5Y5Y - chains E and G of the 13 polymer chains in the assembly; structure by electron microscopy, 4.70 A resolution (low resolution: residue-level contacts below are approximate; hydrogen-bond / salt-bridge calls are withheld).

Chain E:
Molecule: V-type ATP synthase beta chain
Source organism: Thermus thermophilus HB8
Reference sequence: Q56404 (VATB_THET8); numbering as in UniProt (aligned over 1-478)
Sequence (478 residues; each row starts with the number of its first residue):
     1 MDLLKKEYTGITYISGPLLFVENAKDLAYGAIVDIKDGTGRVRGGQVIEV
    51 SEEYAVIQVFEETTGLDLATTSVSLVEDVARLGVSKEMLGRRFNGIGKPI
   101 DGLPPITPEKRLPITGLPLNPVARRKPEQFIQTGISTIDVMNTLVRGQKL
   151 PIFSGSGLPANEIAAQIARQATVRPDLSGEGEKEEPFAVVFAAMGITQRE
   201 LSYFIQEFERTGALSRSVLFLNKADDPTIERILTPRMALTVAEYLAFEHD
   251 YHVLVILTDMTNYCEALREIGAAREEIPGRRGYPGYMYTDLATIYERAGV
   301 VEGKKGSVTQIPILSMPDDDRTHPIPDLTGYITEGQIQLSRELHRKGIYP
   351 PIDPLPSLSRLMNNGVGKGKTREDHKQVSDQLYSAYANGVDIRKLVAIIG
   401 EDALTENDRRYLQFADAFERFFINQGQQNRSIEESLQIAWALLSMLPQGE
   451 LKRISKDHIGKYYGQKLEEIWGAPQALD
Unresolved in the structure: 1-4, 464-478

Chain G:
Molecule: V-type ATP synthase subunit D
Source organism: Thermus thermophilus HB8
Reference sequence: O87880 (VATD_THET8); residues 1-223 here = UniProt positions 1-223
Sequence (223 residues; row label = number of the first residue in the row):
     1 MSQVSPTRMNLLQRRGQLRLAQKGVDLLKKKRDALVAEFFGLVREAMEAR
    51 KALDQAAKEAYAALLLAQAFDGPEVVAGAALGVPPLEGVEAEVENVWGSK
   101 VPRLKATFPDGALLSPVGTPAYTLEASRAFRRYAEALIRVANTETRLKKI
   151 GEEIKKTTRRVNALEQVVIPGIRAQIRFIQQVLEQREREDTFRLKRIKGK
   201 IEAREAEEEGGRPNPQVEIGAGL
Unresolved in the structure: 1, 212-223

How chain E and chain G interact:
Contacting residue pairs - 14 pairs, chain E then chain G:
  E275(E) with K195(G)
  I277(E) with E189(G); F192(G); R196(G)
  P278(E) with E189(G); F192(G)
  G279(E) with Q185(G); E189(G)
  R281(E) with Q185(G)
  D320(E) with R177(G)
  H323(E) with Q181(G)
  A397(E) with N162(G)
  I398(E) with R159(G)
  I399(E) with K155(G)
Interface residues without a listed pair, chain E (12 interface residues in all): R280, D318
Interface residues without a listed pair, chain G (11 interface residues in all): R193

In short:
Chain E and chain G form an interface of 12 and 11 residues respectively.
Here chain E is V-type ATP synthase beta chain and chain G is V-type ATP synthase subunit D, both from Thermus
thermophilus HB8. Entry 5Y5Y (V/A-type ATPase/synthase from Thermus thermophilus, peripheral domain,
rotational state 1) was determined by electron microscopy, deposited together with 5Y5X, 5Y5Z and 5Y60.
